PDB entry 6OC0 | X-ray diffraction, 1.40 A resolution | chain A

== Chain A ==
Protein: Dihydroorotate dehydrogenase (quinone), mitochondrial
Organism: Homo sapiens
Notes: EC 1.3.5.2
UniProt: Q02127 (PYRD_HUMAN); residues 29-395 here = UniProt positions 29-395
Chain sequence (369 residues; numbered 27 to 395; the number before each row is that of its first residue):
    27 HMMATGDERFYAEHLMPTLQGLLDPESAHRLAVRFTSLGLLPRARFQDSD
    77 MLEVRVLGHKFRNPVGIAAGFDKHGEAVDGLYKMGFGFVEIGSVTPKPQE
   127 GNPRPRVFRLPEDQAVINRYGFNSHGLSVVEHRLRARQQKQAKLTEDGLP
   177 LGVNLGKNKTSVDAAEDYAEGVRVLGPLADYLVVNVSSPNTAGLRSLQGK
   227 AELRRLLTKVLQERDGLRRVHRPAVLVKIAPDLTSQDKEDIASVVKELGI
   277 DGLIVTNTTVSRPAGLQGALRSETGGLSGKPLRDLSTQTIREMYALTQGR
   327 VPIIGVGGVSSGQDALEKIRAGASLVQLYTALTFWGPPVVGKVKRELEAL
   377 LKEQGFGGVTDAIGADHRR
Unresolved in the structure: 27-29, 395
Construct notes: expression tag (27-28)
Curated features (UniProtKB/Swiss-Prot):
  - active site: Ser214 (Nucleophile)
  - binding site (FMN): Ala95 to Lys99, Ser119, Asn180, Asn211, Lys254, Thr282, Gly305, Gly334, Tyr355, Thr356
  - binding site (substrate): Lys99, Asn144 to Phe148, Asn211 to Asn216, Asn283, Thr284
  - natural variant: Arg135 (R135C: In POADS), Gly152 (G152R: In POADS), Arg199 (R199C: In POADS), Gly202 (G202A: In POADS; G202D: In POADS), Arg244 (R244W: In POADS), Thr284 (T284I: In POADS), Arg346 (R346W: In POADS), Asp392 (D392G: In POADS)
Small-molecule neighbours:
  - FMN (flavin mononucleotide): Ala94, Ala95, Gly96, Lys99, Gly118, Ser119, Asn144, Tyr146, Phe148, Asn180, Asn211, Lys254, Thr282, Asn283, Thr284, Ser304, Gly305, Leu308, Val332, Gly333, Gly334, Val335, Leu354, Tyr355, Thr356
  - M4J (N-{4-[5-(phenanthren-2-yl)-3-(trifluoromethyl)-1H-pyrazol-1-yl]phenyl}glycinamide): Tyr37, Leu41, Met42, Leu45, Ala58, Phe61, Thr62, Gly65, Leu66, Leu67, Pro68, Arg69, Phe97, Met110, Leu358, Gly362, Pro363
  - orotic acid (ORO): Lys99, Asn144, Arg145, Tyr146, Gly147, Phe148, Asn211, Ser214, Pro215, Asn216, Asn283, Thr284
From the paper describing this entry:
  - binding site for M4J: Arg69

== Summary ==
Chain A binds orotic acid, flavin mononucleotide and compound M4J. From UniProt: active-site residue Ser214,
14 FMN-binding residues and 14 substrate-binding residues. The paper reports a binding site for M4J at Arg69.
Chain A is Dihydroorotate dehydrogenase (quinone), mitochondrial (Homo sapiens); the structure, Crystal
structure of human DHODH with OSU-03012, was determined by X-ray diffraction (same publication as 6OC1).
